PDB entry 6CST | X-ray diffraction, 2.00 A resolution | chains A and D of the 6 polymer chains in the assembly

[Chain A]
Protein: DNA polymerase kappa
Source organism: Homo sapiens
Notes: EC 2.7.7.7
UniProtKB: Q9UBT6 (POLK_HUMAN); numbering as in UniProt (aligned over 1-526)
Sequence (551 residues; row label = number of the first residue in the row; numbers below 1 keep their minus sign (Met-24 is residue -24)):
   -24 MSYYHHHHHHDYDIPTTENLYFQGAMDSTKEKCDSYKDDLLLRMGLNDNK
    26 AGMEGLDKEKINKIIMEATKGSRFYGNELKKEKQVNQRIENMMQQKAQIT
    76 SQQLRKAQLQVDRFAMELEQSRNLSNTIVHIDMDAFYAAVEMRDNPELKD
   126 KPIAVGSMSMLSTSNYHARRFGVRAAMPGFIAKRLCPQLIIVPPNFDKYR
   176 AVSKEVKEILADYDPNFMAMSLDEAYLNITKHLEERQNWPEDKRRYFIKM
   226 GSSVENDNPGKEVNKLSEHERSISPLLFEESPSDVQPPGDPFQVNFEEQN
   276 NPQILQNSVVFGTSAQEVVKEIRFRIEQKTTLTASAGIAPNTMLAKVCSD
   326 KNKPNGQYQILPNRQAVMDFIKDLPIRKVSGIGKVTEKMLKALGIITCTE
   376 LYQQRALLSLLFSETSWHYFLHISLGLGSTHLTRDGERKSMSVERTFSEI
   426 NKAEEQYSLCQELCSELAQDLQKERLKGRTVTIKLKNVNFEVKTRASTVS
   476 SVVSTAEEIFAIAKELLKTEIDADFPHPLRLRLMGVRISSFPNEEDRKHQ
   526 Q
Unresolved in the structure: -24 to 15, 225-281, 519-526
Differences from the reference sequence: initiating methionine (-24); expression tag (-23 to 0)
Swiss-Prot annotation at these positions:
  - binding site (Mg(2+)): Asp107, Asp198, Glu199
  - mutagenesis: Asp198 (D198A: Loss of DNA polymerase activity; when associated with A-199), Glu199 (E199A: Loss of DNA polymerase activity; when associated with D-198)
Bound ions: Mg2+ site 1: Asp107, Met108, Asp198 (together with DZ4); Mg2+ site 2: Asp107, Asp198, Glu199 (together with DZ4)
Ligand contacts: DZ4 (2'-deoxy-5'-O-[(R)-hydroxy{[(R)-hydroxy(phosphonooxy)phosphoryl]amino}phosphoryl]adenosine): Lys25, Ala26, Asp107, Met108, Asp109, Ala110, Phe111, Tyr112, Ser137, Thr138, Tyr141, Arg144, Ala150, Ala151, Asp198, Lys328
From the paper describing this entry:
  - binding site for DZ4: Lys25, Asp107, Arg149, Glu199, Asp325
  - binding site for the 13-nt DNA strand (chain D): Arg18
  - mutagenesis - R18A: unchanged catalytic activity on undamaged DNA substrate
  - mutagenesis - R18A: decreased catalytic activity on BP-dG bypass
  - mutagenesis - K25A (20-fold): decreased catalytic activity on normal DNA
  - mutagenesis - K25A (100-fold): decreased catalytic activity on BP-dG adducted DNA
  - mutagenesis - R149A (9 fold): decreased catalytic activity
  - catalytic residues: Lys25 (proposed by the authors, not directly observed)
  - conformationally variable residues (loop rearrangement, order/disorder transition, side-chain flip): Leu16 to Lys35, Arg149

[Chain D]
Molecule: 13-nt DNA strand
Sequence (13 nucleotides; row label = number of the first residue in the row):
     2 TACTGGTATGTAT
Bound ions: K+ near DC4 (its only coordinating residue here)

[Chain A / chain D interface]
Residue-residue contacts - 38 pairs, chain A then chain D:
  Arg18(A) - DT5(D)  base contact
  Met19(A) - DC4(D)  base contact
  Thr44(A) - DC4(D)  hydrogen bond to the base
  Phe49(A) - DC4(D)  stacking on the base
  Met133(A) - DA3(D)  base contact
  Ser134(A) - DA3(D)  phosphate contact
  Ser134(A) - DC4(D)  sugar contact
  Met135(A) - DC4(D)  phosphate contact
  Met135(A) - DT5(D)  sugar contact
  Ala151(A) - DT5(D)  base contact
  Pro153(A) - DC4(D)  sugar contact
  Phe155(A) - DA3(D)  base contact
  Ile156(A) - DC4(D)  base contact
  Ser388(A) - DT12(D)  hydrogen bond to the phosphate
  Thr390(A) - DG11(D)  sugar contact
  Thr390(A) - DT12(D)  hydrogen bond to the phosphate
  Ser391(A) - DG11(D)  phosphate contact
  Ser391(A) - DT12(D)  hydrogen bond to the phosphate
  Arg413(A) - DT8(D)  salt bridge to the phosphate
  Arg413(A) - DA9(D)  phosphate contact
  Lys414(A) - DA9(D)  hydrogen bond to the phosphate
  Lys414(A) - DT10(D)  salt bridge to the phosphate
  Ser415(A) - DT8(D)  sugar contact
  Ser415(A) - DA9(D)  hydrogen bond to the phosphate
  Met416(A) - DT8(D)  phosphate contact
  Ser417(A) - DG7(D)  sugar contact
  Ser417(A) - DT8(D)  hydrogen bond to the phosphate
  Val418(A) - DG7(D)  phosphate contact
  Glu419(A) - DG6(D)  sugar contact
  Glu419(A) - DG7(D)  hydrogen bond to the phosphate
  Arg420(A) - DG6(D)  phosphate contact
  Thr421(A) - DT5(D)  sugar contact
  Thr421(A) - DG6(D)  hydrogen bond to the phosphate
  Phe465(A) - DC4(D)  sugar contact
  Arg507(A) - DC4(D)  salt bridge to the phosphate
  Arg507(A) - DT5(D)  salt bridge to the phosphate
  Leu508(A) - DG6(D)  phosphate contact
  Arg512(A) - DT10(D)  base contact
Also at the interface, not in a pair above, chain A (30 interface residues in all): Ile40, Arg63, Lys461

[Overview]
30 residues of chain A face 10 of chain D across their interface; the contacts include 9 hydrogen bonds, 4
salt bridges and 1 aromatic stacking contact. Polar contacts include Thr44(A)-DC4(D), Ser388(A)-DT12(D) and
Thr390(A)-DT12(D). The paper reports the catalytic residue Lys25(A); R18A of chain A reduces catalytic
activity on BP-dG bypass; 3 substitutions were tested in all.
Here chain A is DNA polymerase kappa (Homo sapiens) and chain D is a 13-nt DNA strand. Entry 6CST (Structure
of human DNA polymerase kappa with DNA) was determined by X-ray diffraction.
